4BKQ - chain A; structure by X-ray diffraction, 2.30 A resolution.

== Chain A ==
Name: Putative reductase ypz3_3519
Organism: Yersinia pestis
Notes: EC 1.3.1.-, 1.3.1.9
UniProtKB: Q8Z9U1 (Y4104_YERPE); residues 24-422 here correspond to UniProt positions 1-399 (UniProt number = residue number - 23)
Amino-acid sequence (422 residues; row label = number of the first residue in the row):
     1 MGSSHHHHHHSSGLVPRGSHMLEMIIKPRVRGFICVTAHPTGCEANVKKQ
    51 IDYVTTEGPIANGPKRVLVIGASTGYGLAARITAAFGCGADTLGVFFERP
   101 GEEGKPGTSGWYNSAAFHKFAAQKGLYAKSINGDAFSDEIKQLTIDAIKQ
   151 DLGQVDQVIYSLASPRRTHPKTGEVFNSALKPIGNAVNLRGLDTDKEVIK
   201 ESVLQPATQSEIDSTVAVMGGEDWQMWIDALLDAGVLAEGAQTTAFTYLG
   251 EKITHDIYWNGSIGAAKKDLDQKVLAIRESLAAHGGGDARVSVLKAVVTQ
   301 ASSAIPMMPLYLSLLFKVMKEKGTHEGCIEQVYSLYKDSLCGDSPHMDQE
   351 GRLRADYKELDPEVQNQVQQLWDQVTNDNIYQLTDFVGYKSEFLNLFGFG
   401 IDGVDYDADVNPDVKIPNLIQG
Disordered / not traced: 1-7
Differences from the reference sequence: expression tag (1-23)
Residues lining bound ligands: NADH (NAI; 1,4-dihydronicotinamide adenine dinucleotide): His-10, Gly-71, Ala-72, Ser-73, Thr-74, Gly-75, Tyr-76, Gly-77, Val-95, Phe-96, Phe-97, Glu-98, Gly-133, Asp-134, Ala-135, Phe-136, Ser-161, Leu-162, Ala-163, Ser-164, Met-219, Phe-246, Thr-247, Tyr-248, Tyr-258, Lys-267, Leu-294, Lys-295, Ala-296, Val-297, Thr-299, Gln-300, Ala-301, Ser-302

== In short ==
Bound to chain A: NADH.
Chain A is Putative reductase ypz3_3519 (Yersinia pestis); the structure, Enoyl-ACP reductase from Yersinia
pestis (wildtype)with cofactor NADH, was determined by X-ray diffraction, deposited together with 5G2O, 5JAI,
5JAM, 5JAQ and 4BKR.
